Entry 6C6T (electron microscopy, 3.50 A resolution); this record covers chains R and J of the 9 polymer chains in the assembly.

# Chain R
Molecule: 20-nt RNA strand
Sequence (20 nucleotides; each row starts with the number of its first residue):
     1 GCAUUCAAAG CCGAGAGGUA
Unresolved in the structure: 1-10
Bound ions: Mg2+: A20 (shared with Asp-460(J), Asp-462(J) of chain J)

# Chain J
Molecule: DNA-directed RNA polymerase subunit beta'
Source organism: Escherichia coli (strain K12)
Notes: EC 2.7.7.6
UniProtKB: P0A8T7 (RPOC_ECOLI); residue numbers follow UniProt; this construct covers 1-1407
Amino-acid sequence (1407 residues; row label = number of the first residue in the row):
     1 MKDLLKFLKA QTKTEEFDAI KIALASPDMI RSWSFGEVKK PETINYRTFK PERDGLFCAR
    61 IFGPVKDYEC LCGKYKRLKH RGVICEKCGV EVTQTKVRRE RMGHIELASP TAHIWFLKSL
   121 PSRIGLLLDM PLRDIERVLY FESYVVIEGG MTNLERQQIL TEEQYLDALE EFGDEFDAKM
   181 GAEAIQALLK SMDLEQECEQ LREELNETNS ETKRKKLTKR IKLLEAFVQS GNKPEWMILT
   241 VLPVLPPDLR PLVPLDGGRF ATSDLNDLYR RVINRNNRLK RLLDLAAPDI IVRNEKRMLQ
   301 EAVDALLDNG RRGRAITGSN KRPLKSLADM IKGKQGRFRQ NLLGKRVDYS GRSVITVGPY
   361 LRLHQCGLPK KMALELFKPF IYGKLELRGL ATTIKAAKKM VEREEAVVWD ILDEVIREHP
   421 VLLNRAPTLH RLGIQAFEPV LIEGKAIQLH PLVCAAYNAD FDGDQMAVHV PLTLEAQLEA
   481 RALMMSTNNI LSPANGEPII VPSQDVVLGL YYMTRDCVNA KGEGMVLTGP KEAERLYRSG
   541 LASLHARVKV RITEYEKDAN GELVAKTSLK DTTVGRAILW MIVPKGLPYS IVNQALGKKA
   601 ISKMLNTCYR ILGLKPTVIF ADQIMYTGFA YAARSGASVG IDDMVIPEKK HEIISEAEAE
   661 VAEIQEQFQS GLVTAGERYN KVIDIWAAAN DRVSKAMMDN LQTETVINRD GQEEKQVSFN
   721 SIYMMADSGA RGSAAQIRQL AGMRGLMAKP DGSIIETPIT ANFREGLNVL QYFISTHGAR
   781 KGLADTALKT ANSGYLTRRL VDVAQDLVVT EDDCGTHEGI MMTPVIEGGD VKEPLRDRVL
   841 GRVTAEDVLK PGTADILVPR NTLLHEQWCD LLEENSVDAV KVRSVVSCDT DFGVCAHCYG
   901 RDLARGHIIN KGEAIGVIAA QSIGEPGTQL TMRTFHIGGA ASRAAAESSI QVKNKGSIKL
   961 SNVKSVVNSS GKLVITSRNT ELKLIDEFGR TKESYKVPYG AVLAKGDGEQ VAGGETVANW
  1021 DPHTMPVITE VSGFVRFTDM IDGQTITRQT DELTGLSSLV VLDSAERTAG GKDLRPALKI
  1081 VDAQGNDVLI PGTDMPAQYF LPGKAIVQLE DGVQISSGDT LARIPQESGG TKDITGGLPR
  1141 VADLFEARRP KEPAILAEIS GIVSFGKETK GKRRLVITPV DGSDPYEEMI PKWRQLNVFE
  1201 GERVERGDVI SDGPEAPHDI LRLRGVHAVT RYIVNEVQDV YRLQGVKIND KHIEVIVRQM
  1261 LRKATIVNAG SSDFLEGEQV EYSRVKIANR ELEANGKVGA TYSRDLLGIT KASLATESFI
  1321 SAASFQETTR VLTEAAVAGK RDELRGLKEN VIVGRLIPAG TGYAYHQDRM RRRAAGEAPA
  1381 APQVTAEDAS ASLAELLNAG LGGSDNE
Unresolved in the structure: 1-15, 934-947, 1127-1135, 1374-1407
UniProt features mapped onto this chain:
  - binding site (Zn(2+)): Cys-70, Cys-72, Cys-85, Cys-88, Cys-814, Cys-888, Cys-895, Cys-898
  - binding site (Mg(2+)): Asp-460, Asp-462, Asp-464
  - modified residue: Lys-983 (N6-acetyllysine)
  - mutagenesis: Gln-504 (Q504P: Resistant to antibiotics salinamide A and B), Asn-690 (N690D: Resistant to antibiotics salinamide A and B), Met-697 (M697V: Resistant to antibiotics salinamide A and B), Ala-735 (A735T: Resistant to antibiotics salinamide A and B), Arg-738 (R738C/H/P/S: Resistant to antibiotics salinamide A and B), Ala-748 (A748E: Resistant to antibiotics salinamide A and B), Pro-758 (P758S/T: Resistant to antibiotics salinamide A and B), Phe-763 (F763C: Resistant to antibiotics salinamide A and B), Ser-775 (S775A: Resistant to antibiotics salinamide A and B), Ala-779 (A779T/V: Resistant to antibiotics salinamide A and B), Arg-780 (R780C: Resistant to antibiotics salinamide A and B), Gly-782 (G782A/C: Resistant to antibiotics salinamide A and B), 1 further mutagenesis entry in UniProt
Bound ions: Zn2+ site 1: Cys-70, Cys-72, Cys-85; Mg2+: Asp-460, Asp-462 (shared with A20(R) of chain R); Zn2+ site 2: Cys-814, Cys-888, Cys-895, Cys-898

# Interface between chain R and chain J
Contacting residue pairs (8):
  G13(R) / Arg-322(J)  sugar contact
  G13(R) / Lys-325(J)  sugar contact
  A14(R) / Arg-322(J)  sugar contact
  U19(R) / Gly-463(J)  sugar contact
  A20(R) / Arg-425(J)  hydrogen bond to the sugar
  A20(R) / Asp-460(J)  phosphate contact
  A20(R) / Asp-462(J)  phosphate contact
  A20(R) / Asp-464(J)  hydrogen bond to the sugar
Other interface residues (no listed pair), chain R (5 interface residues in all): C11
Other interface residues (no listed pair), chain J (8 interface residues in all): Asp-256

# Overview
Chain R and chain J form an interface of 5 and 8 residues respectively, with 2 hydrogen bonds. Among the polar
pairs are A20(R)/Arg-425(J) and A20(R)/Asp-464(J). UniProt lists 8 Zn2+-binding residues, 3 Mg2+-binding
residues and 13 mutagenesis sites on chain J.
Here chain R is a 20-nt RNA strand and chain J is DNA-directed RNA polymerase subunit beta' (Escherichia coli
(strain K12)). Entry 6C6T (CryoEM structure of E.coli RNA polymerase elongation complex bound with RfaH) was
determined by electron microscopy (same publication as 6C6S and 6C6U).
